5F84 - chains A and B; structure by X-ray diffraction, 2.50 A resolution.

[Chain A]
Name: O-glucosyltransferase rumi
Organism: Drosophila melanogaster
Notes: EC 2.4.1.-
UniProt: Q8T045 (RUMI_DROME); residue numbers follow UniProt; this construct covers 21-407
Sequence (402 residues; numbered 13 to 414; the number before each row is that of its first residue):
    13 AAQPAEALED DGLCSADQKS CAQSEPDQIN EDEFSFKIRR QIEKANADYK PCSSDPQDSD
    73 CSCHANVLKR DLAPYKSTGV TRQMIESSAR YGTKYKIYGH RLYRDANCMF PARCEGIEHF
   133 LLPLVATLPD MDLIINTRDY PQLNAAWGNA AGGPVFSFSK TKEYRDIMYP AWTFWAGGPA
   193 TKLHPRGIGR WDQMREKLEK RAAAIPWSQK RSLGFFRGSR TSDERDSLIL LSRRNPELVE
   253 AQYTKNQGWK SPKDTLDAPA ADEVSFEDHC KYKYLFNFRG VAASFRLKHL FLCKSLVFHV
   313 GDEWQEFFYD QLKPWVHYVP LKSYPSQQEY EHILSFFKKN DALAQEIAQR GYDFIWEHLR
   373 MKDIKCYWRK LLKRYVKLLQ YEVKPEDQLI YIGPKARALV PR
Unresolved in the structure: 13-41, 407-414
Sequence notes: expression tag (13-20, 408-414)
Disulfide bonds: Cys-64/Cys-75, Cys-73/Cys-378, Cys-120/Cys-126, Cys-282/Cys-305
Ligand contacts:
  - beta-D-glucopyranose (BGC): Arg-125, Asp-151, Phe-170, Trp-184, Pro-191, Thr-233, Gly-292, Val-293, Ala-294, Ala-295, Ser-296, Phe-297
  - UDP (uridine-5'-diphosphate): Pro-191, Thr-193, Ile-200, Arg-229, Gly-230, Ser-231, Thr-233, Arg-237, Thr-256, Asp-274, Glu-275, Val-276, Phe-278, His-281, Gly-292, Val-293, Ser-296, Phe-297, Arg-298
Curated features (UniProtKB/Swiss-Prot):
  - region: Ala-192 to Pro-197 (Interaction with the consensus sequence C-X-S-X-[PA]-C in peptide substrates)
  - active site: Asp-151 (Proton donor/acceptor)
  - binding site (UDP-alpha-D-glucose): Arg-229 to Thr-233, Arg-237, Val-276 to Phe-278, Ala-294 to Arg-298
  - site (Interaction with the consensus sequence C-X-S-X-[PA]-C in peptide substrates): Phe-122, Arg-232, Gln-259
  - mutagenesis: Phe-122 (F122A: Loss of enzyme activity), Ala-124 (A124F: Slightly decreased enzyme activity), Arg-125 (R125A: Loss of enzyme activity), Asp-151 (D151A: Loss of enzyme activity), Gly-189 (G189E: In rumi-79; complete loss of enzyme activity), Ala-192 (A192F: Decreased enzyme activity), Pro-197 (P197A: Decreased enzyme activity), Gly-199 (G199A: Loss of enzyme activity), Ser-231 (S231A: Loss of enzyme activity), Thr-233 (T233A: Nearly complete loss of enzyme activity), Arg-237 (R237A: Loss of enzyme activity), Arg-245 (R245L: Nearly complete loss of enzyme activity), 4 further mutagenesis entries in UniProt
Reported in the primary citation:
  - binding site for UDP: Ser-231, Thr-233, Arg-237, Ser-296, Arg-298
  - mutagenesis - F122A, A124F, A192F, P197A, S231A, Q259A: decreased catalytic activity with Coagulation factor IX (chain B)
  - disease-associated variants - R298W: abolished catalytic activity with Coagulation factor IX (chain B)
  - catalytic residues: Arg-125
  - mutagenesis - R125A, D151A, R237A, R298A: abolished catalytic activity with Coagulation factor IX (chain B)
  - disease-associated variants - G199V, R245L, T267I: decreased catalytic activity with Coagulation factor IX (chain B)

[Chain B]
Name: Coagulation factor IX
Organism: Homo sapiens
Notes: EC 3.4.21.22
UniProt: P00740 (FA9_HUMAN); residues 46-84 here correspond to UniProt positions 92-130 (UniProt number = residue number + 46)
Sequence (50 residues; each row starts with the number of its first residue):
    43 MDIVDGDQCE SNPCLNGGSC KDDINSYECW CPFGFEGKNC ELLEHHHHHH
Unresolved in the structure: 43-47, 87-92
Sequence notes: initiating methionine (43); expression tag (44-45, 85-92)
Disulfide bonds: Cys-51/Cys-62, Cys-56/Cys-71, Cys-73/Cys-82
Covalently attached groups: beta-D-glucopyranose (BGC) linked to Ser-53
Curated features (UniProtKB/Swiss-Prot):
  - binding site (Ca(2+)): Asp-47, Gly-48, Gln-50, Asp-64, Asp-65
  - modified residue: Asp-64 (3R: -3-hydroxyaspartate), Ser-68 (Phosphoserine)
  - glycosylation: Ser-53 (O-linked (Glc...) serine), Ser-61 (O-linked (Fuc...) serine)
Reported in the primary citation:
  - post-translational modification sites: Ser-53
  - post-translational modification sites: Ser-61 (citing earlier work)
  - mutagenesis - Y69A: decreased catalytic activity with O-glucosyltransferase rumi (chain A)

[Interface between chain A and chain B]
Contacting residue pairs (34):
  Met-121(A) / Tyr-69(B)  hydrogen bond (backbone-side chain)
  Met-121(A) / Lys-80(B)
  Phe-122(A) / Gln-50(B)
  Phe-122(A) / Pro-55(B)  hydrophobic
  Phe-122(A) / Tyr-69(B)  hydrophobic
  Phe-122(A) / Asn-81(B)
  Pro-123(A) / Asn-81(B)
  Pro-123(A) / Glu-83(B)
  Ala-124(A) / Asn-81(B)
  Arg-150(A) / Gln-50(B)
  Arg-150(A) / Asn-67(B)
  Asp-151(A) / Ser-53(B)  hydrogen bond
  Pro-191(A) / Ser-53(B)
  Pro-191(A) / Asn-54(B)
  Ala-192(A) / Asn-54(B)  hydrogen bond (backbone-side chain)
  Ala-192(A) / Cys-56(B)
  Ala-192(A) / Leu-57(B)  hydrophobic
  Pro-197(A) / Leu-57(B)
  Pro-197(A) / Asn-58(B)  hydrogen bond (backbone-backbone)
  Arg-198(A) / Leu-57(B)
  Arg-198(A) / Asn-58(B)
  Gly-199(A) / Leu-57(B)
  Arg-232(A) / Glu-52(B)
  Thr-233(A) / Glu-52(B)
  Asn-258(A) / Glu-52(B)
  Asn-258(A) / Asn-54(B)
  Gln-259(A) / Cys-51(B)
  Gln-259(A) / Asn-54(B)  hydrogen bond (backbone-side chain)
  Gln-259(A) / Pro-55(B)
  Gln-259(A) / Cys-56(B)  hydrogen bond (side chain-backbone)
  Gln-259(A) / Gly-60(B)
  Gln-259(A) / Cys-62(B)
  Gly-260(A) / Cys-51(B)  hydrogen bond (backbone-backbone)
  Val-293(A) / Glu-52(B)
Other interface residues (no listed pair), chain A (22 interface residues in all): Asn-119, Cys-120, Arg-125, Thr-193, Lys-262
Other interface residues (no listed pair), chain B (18 interface residues in all): Asp-64, Ser-68

[In short]
The interface between chain A and chain B involves 22 residues on one side and 18 on the other; the contacts
include 7 hydrogen bonds. Among the polar pairs are Met-121(A)/Tyr-69(B), Asp-151(A)/Ser-53(B) and
Ala-192(A)/Asn-54(B). From the paper: the catalytic residue Arg-125(A); F122A, A124F and A192F of chain A,
among others, reduce catalytic activity with Coagulation factor IX (chain B); 15 substitutions were tested in
all.
Here chain A is O-glucosyltransferase rumi (Drosophila melanogaster) and chain B is Coagulation factor IX
(Homo sapiens). Entry 5F84 (Crystal structure of Drosophila Poglut1 (Rumi) complexed with its glycoprotein
product (glucosylated EGF repeat) and UDP) was determined by X-ray diffraction (same publication as 5F85, 5F86
and 5F87).
